8EJO - chains A and B of the 4 polymer chains in the assembly; structure by X-ray diffraction, 2.67 A resolution.

== Chain A (and B) ==
Molecule: Homeobox domain-containing protein
From: Ornithorhynchus anatinus
Notes: chain B of this document is another copy of the same molecule, construct and numbering; everything in this record applies to it too
UniProtKB: A0A6I8NF41 (A0A6I8NF41_ORNAN); residues 17-85 here correspond to UniProt positions 43-111 (UniProt number = residue number + 26)
Chain sequence (71 residues; each row starts with the number of its first residue):
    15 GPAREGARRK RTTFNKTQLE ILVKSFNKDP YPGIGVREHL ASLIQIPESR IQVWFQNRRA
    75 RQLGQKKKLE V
Disordered / not traced: 15-20, 77-85
Construct notes: expression tag (15-16)
What the authors report for this chain:
  - binding site for the 17-nt DNA strand: Arg75

== Chain A / chain B interface ==
Residue-residue contacts - 13 pairs, chain A then chain B:
  Ala21(A) - Gly47(B)
  Ala21(A) - Ile48(B)  hydrogen bond (backbone-backbone)
  Arg22(A) - Ile48(B)
  Arg23(A) - Ile48(B)
  Arg23(A) - Glu62(B)  salt bridge
  Arg23(A) - Gln66(B)
  Gly47(A) - Ala21(B)
  Ile48(A) - Ala21(B)  hydrogen bond (backbone-backbone)
  Ile48(A) - Arg22(B)
  Ile48(A) - Arg23(B)
  Glu62(A) - Arg23(B)  salt bridge
  Ser63(A) - Ser63(B)
  Gln66(A) - Arg23(B)
Other interface residues (no listed pair), chain A (10 interface residues in all): Arg51, Arg64

== Overview ==
10 residues of chain A and 8 residues of chain B are in contact, with 2 hydrogen bonds and 2 salt bridges.
Polar contacts include Arg23(A)-Glu62(B) and Ala21(A)-Ile48(B). From the paper: a binding site for the 17-nt
DNA strand at Arg75(A).
Both chains are Homeobox domain-containing protein (Ornithorhynchus anatinus). Entry 8EJO (Crystal structure
of the homeodomain of Platypus sDUX in complex with DNA) was determined by X-ray diffraction together with
8EJP from the same study.
